2XYD - chain A; structure by X-ray diffraction, 2.15 A resolution.

[Chain A]
Name: Angiotensin-converting enzyme
Source organism: Homo sapiens
Notes: EC 3.4.15.1
UniProtKB: P12821 (ACE_HUMAN); residues 1-610 here correspond to UniProt positions 30-639 (UniProt number = residue number + 29)
Sequence (610 residues; each row starts with the number of its first residue):
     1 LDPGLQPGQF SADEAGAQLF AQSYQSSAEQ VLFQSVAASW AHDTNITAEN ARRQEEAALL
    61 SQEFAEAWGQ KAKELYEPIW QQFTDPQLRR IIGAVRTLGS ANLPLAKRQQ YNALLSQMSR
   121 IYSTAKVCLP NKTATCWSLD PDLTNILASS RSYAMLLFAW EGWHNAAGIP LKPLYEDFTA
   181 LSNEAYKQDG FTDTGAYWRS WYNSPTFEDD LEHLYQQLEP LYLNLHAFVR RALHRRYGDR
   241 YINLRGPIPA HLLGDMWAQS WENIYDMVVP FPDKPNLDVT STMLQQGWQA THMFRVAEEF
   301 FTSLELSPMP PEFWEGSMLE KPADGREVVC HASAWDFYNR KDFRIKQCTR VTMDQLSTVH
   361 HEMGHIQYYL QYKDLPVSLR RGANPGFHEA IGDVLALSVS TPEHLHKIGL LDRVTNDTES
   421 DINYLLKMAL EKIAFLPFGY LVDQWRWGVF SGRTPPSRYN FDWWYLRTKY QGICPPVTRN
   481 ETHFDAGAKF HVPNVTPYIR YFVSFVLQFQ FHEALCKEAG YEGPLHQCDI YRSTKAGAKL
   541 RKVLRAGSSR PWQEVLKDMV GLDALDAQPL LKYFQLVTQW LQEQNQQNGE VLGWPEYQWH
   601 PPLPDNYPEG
Disordered / not traced: 130-132
Differences from the reference sequence: engineered mutation Q9 (Asn38 in P12821), Q25 (Asn54 in P12821), Q82 (Asn111 in P12821), Q117 (Asn146 in P12821), Q289 (Asn318 in P12821), R545 (Gln574 in P12821), L576 (Pro605 in P12821)
Curated features (UniProtKB/Swiss-Prot):
  - active site: E362 (Proton acceptor 1), H491 (Proton donor 1)
  - binding site (chloride): Y202, R500
  - binding site (Zn(2+)): H361, H365, E389
  - site: N494 (Not glycosylated)
  - glycosylation (N-linked (GlcNAc...) asparagine): N45, N131, N416, N480
Disulfides: C128-C136, C330-C348, C516-C528
Glycans and other covalent adducts: N-acetylglucosamine (NAG) linked to N45; glycan linked to N416, N480
Metal / ion sites: Zn2+: H361, H365, E389 (together with 3ES)
Ligand contacts: 3ES ([(2S)-2-({3-[hydroxyl(2-phenyl-(1R)-1-{[(benzyloxy)[(2S)-2-({3-[hydroxyl(2-phenyl-(1R)-1-carbonyl]-amino}ethyl)phosphinyl]-2-[(3-phenylisoxazol-5-yl)methyl]-1-oxo-propyl}amino)-3-(4-hydroxy-phenyl)): Q259, S260, E262, H331, A332, S333, A334, D354, T358, H361, E362, H365, Y369, P385, H388, E389, D393, K432, F435, K489, F490, H491, T496, Y498, R500, Y501, F505
What the authors report for this chain:
  - post-translational modification sites: N45, N416, N480
  - binding site for 3ES: Q259, H331, S333, A334, T358, H361, H365, Y369, H388, D393, K432, F435, K489, F490, H491, T496, Y498, Y501, F505
  - specificity-determining residues: L32, S35, V36, R381

[Summary]
Chain A binds compound 3ES. N-acetylglucosamine is covalently linked to N45. From UniProt: active-site
residues E362 and H491, chloride-binding residues Y202 and R500 and 3 Zn2+-binding residues. The paper reports
a binding site for 3ES at Q259, H331 and S333 among others; specificity determinants L32, S35 and V36 among
others.
Chain A is Angiotensin-converting enzyme (Homo sapiens); the structure, human Angiotenisn converting enzyme
N-domain in complex with Phosphinic tripeptide, was determined by X-ray diffraction, deposited together with
2XY9.
